PDB entry 3VB1 | X-ray diffraction, 2.00 A resolution | chain A

Chain A:
Protein: Agap005208-pa
From: Anopheles gambiae
Reference sequence: Q7Q9J3 (Q7Q9J3_ANOGA); residues 2-120 here correspond to UniProt positions 24-142 (UniProt number = residue number + 22)
Chain sequence (120 residues; each row starts with the number of its first residue):
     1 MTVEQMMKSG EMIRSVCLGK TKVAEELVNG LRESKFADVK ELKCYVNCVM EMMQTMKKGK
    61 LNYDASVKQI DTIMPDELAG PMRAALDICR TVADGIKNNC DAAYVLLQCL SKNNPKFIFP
Disulfide bonds: Cys17-Cys48, Cys44-Cys100, Cys89-Cys109
Modified positions: Met7 (methionine sulfoxide; SME)
Construct notes: expression tag (1)
Reported in the primary citation:
  - conformationally variable residues (domain motion, order/disorder transition, side-chain flip): Val16, Cys17, Met53, Thr55, Tyr63, Asp64 to Met82, Cys89, Arg90, Asn114 to Ile118

Summary:
The paper reports conformational variability at Val16, Cys17 and Met53 among others.
Chain A is Agap005208-pa (Anopheles gambiae); the structure, Crystal Structure of Anopholes gambiae odorant
binding protein 20 in open state, was determined by X-ray diffraction (same publication as 3V2L and 4F7F).
